7YDM - chains A and N of the 5 polymer chains in the assembly; structure by electron microscopy, 2.89 A resolution.

# Chain A
Protein: engineered mini-Gaq
Organism: Homo sapiens
Sequence (362 residues; each row starts with the number of its first residue; note: 26 numbers in that range are skipped by the numbering (no residue carries them; nothing is unmodelled there)):
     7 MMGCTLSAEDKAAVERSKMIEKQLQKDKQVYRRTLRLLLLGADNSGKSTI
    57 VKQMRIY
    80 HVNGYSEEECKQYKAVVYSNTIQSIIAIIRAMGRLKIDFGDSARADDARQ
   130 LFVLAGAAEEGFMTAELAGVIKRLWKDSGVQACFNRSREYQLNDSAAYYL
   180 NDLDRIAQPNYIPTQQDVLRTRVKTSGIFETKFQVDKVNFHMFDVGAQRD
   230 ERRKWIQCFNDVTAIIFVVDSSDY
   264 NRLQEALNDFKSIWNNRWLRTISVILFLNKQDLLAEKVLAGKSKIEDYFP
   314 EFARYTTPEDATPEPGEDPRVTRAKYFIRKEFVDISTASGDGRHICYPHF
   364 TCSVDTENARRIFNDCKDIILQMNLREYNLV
Not modelled in the structure: 7-12, 80-201

# Chain N
Protein: Nb35
Organism: Lama glama
Sequence (161 residues; each row starts with the number of its first residue; numbers below 1 keep their minus sign (Met-21 is residue -21)):
   -21 MKYLLPTAAAGLLLLAAQPAMAQVQLQESGGGLVQPGGSLRLSCAASGFT
    29 FSNYKMNWVRQAPGKGLEWVSDISQSGASISYTGSVKGRFTISRDNAKNT
    79 LYLQMNSLKPEDTAVYYCARCPAPFTRDCFDVTSTTYAYRGQGTQVTVSS
   129 AAALEHHHHHH
Not modelled in the structure: -21 to 0, 129-139

# Chain A / chain N interface
Residue-residue contacts (13; chain A residue first):
  Arg228(A) - Thr113(N)  hydrogen bond
  Asp229(A) - Thr111(N)
  Asp229(A) - Ser112(N)  hydrogen bond (side chain-backbone)
  Asp229(A) - Thr113(N)  hydrogen bond
  Glu230(A) - Thr113(N)  hydrogen bond
  Arg232(A) - Pro100(N)
  Arg232(A) - Tyr115(N)
  Gln267(A) - Thr61(N)
  Asn271(A) - Trp47(N)
  Ser275(A) - Cys107(N)  hydrogen bond (side chain-backbone)
  Ser275(A) - Phe108(N)
  Asn279(A) - Asp106(N)
  Arg283(A) - Arg105(N)
Also at the interface, not in a pair above, chain A (14 interface residues in all): Arg231, Glu268, Asn278, Tyr311, Pro313
Also at the interface, not in a pair above, chain N (14 interface residues in all): Leu45, Gly62, Thr114

# Summary
The chain A/chain N interface involves 14 residues from each chain; the contacts include 5 hydrogen bonds.
Among the polar pairs are Arg228(A)-Thr113(N), Asp229(A)-Ser112(N) and Asp229(A)-Thr113(N).
Here chain A is engineered mini-Gaq (Homo sapiens) and chain N is Nb35 (Lama glama). Entry 7YDM (Cryo-EM
structure of CD97/Gq complex) was determined by electron microscopy together with 7YDH and 7YDP from the same
study.
